9NDQ - chains A and C; structure by electron microscopy, 3.00 A resolution.

# Chain A
Name: DNA primase
Notes: EC 2.7.7.-
Reference sequence: P10236 (PRIM_HHV11); numbering as in UniProt (aligned over 2-1058)
Sequence (1057 residues; row label = number of the first residue in the row):
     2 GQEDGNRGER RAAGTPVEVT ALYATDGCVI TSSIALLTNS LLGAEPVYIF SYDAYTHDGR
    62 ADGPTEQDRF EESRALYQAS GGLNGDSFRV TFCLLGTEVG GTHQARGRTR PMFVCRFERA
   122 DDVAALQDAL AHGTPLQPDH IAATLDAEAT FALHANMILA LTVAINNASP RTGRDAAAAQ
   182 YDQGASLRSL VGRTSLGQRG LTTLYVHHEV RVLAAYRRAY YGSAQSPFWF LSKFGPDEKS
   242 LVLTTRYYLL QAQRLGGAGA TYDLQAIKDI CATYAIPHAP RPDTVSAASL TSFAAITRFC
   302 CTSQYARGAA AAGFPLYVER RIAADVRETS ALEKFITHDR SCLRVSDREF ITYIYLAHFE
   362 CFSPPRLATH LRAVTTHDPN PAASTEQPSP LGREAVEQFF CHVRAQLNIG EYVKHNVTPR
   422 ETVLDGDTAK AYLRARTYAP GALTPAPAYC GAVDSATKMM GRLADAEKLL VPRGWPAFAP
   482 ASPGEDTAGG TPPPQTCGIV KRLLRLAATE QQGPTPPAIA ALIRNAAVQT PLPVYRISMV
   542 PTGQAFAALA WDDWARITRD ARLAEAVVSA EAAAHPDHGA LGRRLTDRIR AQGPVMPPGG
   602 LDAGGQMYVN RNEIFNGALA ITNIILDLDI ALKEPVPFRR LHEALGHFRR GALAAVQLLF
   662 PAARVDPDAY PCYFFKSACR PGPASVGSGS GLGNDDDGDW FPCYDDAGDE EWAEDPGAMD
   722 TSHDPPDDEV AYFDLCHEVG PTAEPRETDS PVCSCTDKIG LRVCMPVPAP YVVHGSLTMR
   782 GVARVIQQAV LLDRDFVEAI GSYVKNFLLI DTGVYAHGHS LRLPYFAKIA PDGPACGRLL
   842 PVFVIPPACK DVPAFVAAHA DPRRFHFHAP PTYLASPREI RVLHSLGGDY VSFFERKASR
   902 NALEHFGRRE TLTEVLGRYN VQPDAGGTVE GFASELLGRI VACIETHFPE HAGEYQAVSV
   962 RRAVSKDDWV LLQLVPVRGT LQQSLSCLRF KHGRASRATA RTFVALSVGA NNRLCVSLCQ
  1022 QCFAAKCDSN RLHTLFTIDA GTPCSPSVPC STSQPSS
Unresolved in the structure: 2-408, 477-502, 573-574, 591-602, 680-752, 831-837, 874-878, 889-1058
Curated features (UniProtKB/Swiss-Prot):
  - zinc finger: Cys988 to Cys1028 (CHC2-type)
  - site (Essential for primase activity): Asp628, Asp630

# Chain C
Name: DNA helicase/primase complex-associated protein
Reference sequence: P10192 (HEPA_HHV11); residue numbers follow UniProt; this construct covers 1-27, 29-139, 141-286, 288-750
Sequence (747 residues; row label = number of the first residue in the row; note: 3 numbers in that range are skipped by the numbering (no residue carries them; nothing is unmodelled there)):
     1 MDTADIVWVE ESVSAITLYA VWLPPAR
    29 EYFHALVYFV CRNAAGEGRA RFAEVSVTAT ELRDFYGSAD VSVQAVVAAA RAATTPAASP
    89 LEPLENPTLW RALYACVLAA LERQTGPVAL FAPLRIGSDP RTGLVVKVER A
   141 WGPPAAPRAA LLVAEANIDI DPMALAARVA EHPDARLAWA RLAAIRDTPQ CASAASLTVN
   201 ITTGTALFAR EYQTLAFPPI KKEGAFGDLV EVCEVGLRPR GHPQRVTARV LLPRDYDYFV
   261 SAGEKFSAPA LVALFRQWHT TVHAAP
   288 ALAPVFAFLG PEFEVRGGPV PYFAVLGFPG WPTFTVPATA ESARDLVRGA AAAYAALLGA
   348 WPAVGARVVL PPRAWPGVAS AAAGCLLPAV REAVARWHPA TKIIQLLDPP AAVGPVWTAR
   408 FCFPGLRAQL LAALADLGGS GLADPHGRTG LARLDALVVA APSEPWAGAV LERLVPDTCN
   468 ACPALRQLLG GVMAAVCLQI EETASSVKFA VCGGDGGAFW GVFNVDPQDA DAASGVIEDA
   528 RRAIETAVGA VLRANAVRLR HPLCLALEGV YTHAVAWSQA GVWFWNSRDN TDHLGGFPLR
   588 GPAYTTAAGV VRDTLRRVLG LTTACVPEED ALTARGLMED ACDRLILDAF NKRLDAEYWS
   648 VRVSPFEASD PLPPTAFRGG ALLDAEHYWR RVVRVCPGGG ESVGVPVDLY PRPLVLPPVD
   708 CAHHLREILR EIELVFTGVL AGVWGEGGKF VYPFDDKMSF LFA
Unresolved in the structure: 1-7, 43-46, 66-71, 127-129, 141, 198, 205, 219-223, 262-266, 323-332, 428-433, 610-616, 656, 682-688
Disulfides: Cys466-Cys469

# How chain A and chain C interact
Pairs across the interface (30; chain A residue first):
  Arg421(A) - Asp743(C)  hydrogen bond (side chain-backbone)
  Thr423(A) - Phe747(C)
  Leu425(A) - Leu634(C)  hydrophobic
  Thr429(A) - Phe637(C)
  Thr429(A) - Asn638(C)  hydrogen bond
  Ala432(A) - Phe637(C)  hydrophobic
  Tyr433(A) - Phe637(C)  hydrophobic
  Tyr433(A) - Phe747(C)
  Tyr433(A) - Leu748(C)  hydrophobic
  Ala436(A) - Arg640(C)
  Arg437(A) - Phe747(C)
  Arg437(A) - Leu748(C)  hydrogen bond (side chain-backbone)
  Arg437(A) - Phe749(C)
  Arg437(A) - Ala750(C)  hydrogen bond (side chain-backbone)
  Leu471(A) - Val702(C)  hydrophobic
  Val472(A) - Thr662(C)
  Val472(A) - Arg665(C)
  Val472(A) - Tyr697(C)
  Pro473(A) - Tyr697(C)  hydrophobic
  Pro473(A) - Val702(C)
  Arg474(A) - Val702(C)  hydrogen bond (backbone-backbone)
  Arg474(A) - Leu703(C)
  Arg474(A) - Pro704(C)
  Gln512(A) - Leu641(C)
  Gln512(A) - Leu703(C)
  Ala619(A) - Ala750(C)
  His775(A) - Phe747(C)
  Val883(A) - Phe747(C)  hydrophobic
  His885(A) - Asp743(C)  hydrogen bond (side chain-backbone)
  His885(A) - Phe747(C)
Interface residues without a listed pair, chain A (18 interface residues in all): Gly514
Interface residues without a listed pair, chain C (20 interface residues in all): Leu701, Asp742, Lys744, Met745

# Summary
The interface between chain A and chain C involves 18 residues on one side and 20 on the other, with 6
hydrogen bonds. Among the polar pairs are Arg421(A)-Asp743(C), Thr429(A)-Asn638(C) and Arg437(A)-Leu748(C).
Here chain A is DNA primase and chain C is DNA helicase/primase complex-associated protein. Entry 9NDQ (The
rigid portion of Cryo-EM structure of Herpesvirus Helicase-Primase complex prepared with forked DNA and
ATP-gamma-S) was determined by electron microscopy.
